PDB entry 8HSL | electron microscopy, 5.80 A resolution (low resolution: residue-level contacts below are approximate; hydrogen-bond / salt-bridge calls are withheld) | chains A and F of the 11 polymer chains in the assembly

[Chain A (and F)]
Molecule: Transcription termination factor Rho
From: Thermus thermophilus HB8
Notes: chain F of this document is another copy of the same molecule, construct and numbering; everything in this record applies to it too
UniProtKB: Q5SJE9 (Q5SJE9_THET8); residue numbers follow UniProt; this construct covers 1-426
Amino-acid sequence (428 residues; row label = number of the first residue in the row; numbers below 1 keep their minus sign (Gly-1 is residue -1)):
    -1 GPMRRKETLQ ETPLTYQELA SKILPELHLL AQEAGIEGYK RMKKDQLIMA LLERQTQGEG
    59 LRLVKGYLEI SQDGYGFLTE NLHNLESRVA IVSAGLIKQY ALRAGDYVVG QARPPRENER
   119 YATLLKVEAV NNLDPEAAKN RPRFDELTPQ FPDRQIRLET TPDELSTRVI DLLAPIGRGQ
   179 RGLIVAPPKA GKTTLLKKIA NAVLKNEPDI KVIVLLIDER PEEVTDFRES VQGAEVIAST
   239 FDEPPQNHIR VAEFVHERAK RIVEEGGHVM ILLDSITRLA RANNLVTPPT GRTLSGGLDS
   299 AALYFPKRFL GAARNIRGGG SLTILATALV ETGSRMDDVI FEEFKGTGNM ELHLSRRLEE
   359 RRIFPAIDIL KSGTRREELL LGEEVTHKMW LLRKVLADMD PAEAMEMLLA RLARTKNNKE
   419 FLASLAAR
Unresolved in the structure: -1 to 59, 421-426
Differences from the reference sequence: expression tag (-1 to 0)
Metal / ion sites: Mg2+: Thr191 (together with ADP)
Residues lining bound ligands: ADP / beryllium trifluoride: Asp161, Pro185, Pro186, Lys187, Ala188, Gly189, Lys190, Thr191, Thr192, Lys196, Glu217, Arg218, Glu221, Asp272, Leu327, Glu357, Phe362

[Chain A / chain F interface]
Contacting residue pairs (27; chain A residue first):
  Pro147(A) with Thr223(F)
  Gln148(A) with Thr223(F)
  Phe149(A) with Glu220(F)
  Arg179(A) with Glu220(F)
  Arg290(A) with Asn282(F); Pro287(F); Gly289(F); Arg290(F); Thr291(F); Gly295(F); Leu296(F); Asp297(F)
  Leu292(A) with Met334(F)
  Ser298(A) with Leu283(F)
  Tyr302(A) with Phe239(F); Asp240(F)
  Glu341(A) with Arg276(F)
  Gly344(A) with Arg218(F)
  Asn347(A) with Glu220(F)
  Glu349(A) with Lys187(F)
  Thr372(A) with Lys187(F)
  Arg373(A) with Lys187(F); Arg218(F); Glu221(F)
  Trp388(A) with Arg359(F); Arg360(F)
  Arg391(A) with Arg360(F)
Other interface residues (no listed pair), chain A (23 interface residues in all): Ser293, Lys305, Arg306, Glu340, Lys343, Thr345, Glu375
Other interface residues (no listed pair), chain F (25 interface residues in all): Glu227, Glu241, Thr330, Arg333, Arg354

[Overview]
23 residues of chain A and 25 residues of chain F are in contact. Bound to chain A: ADP / beryllium
trifluoride.
Chain A and chain F are both Transcription termination factor Rho (Thermus thermophilus HB8); the structure,
Thermus thermophilus RNA polymerase bound with an inverted Rho hexamer, was determined by electron microscopy,
deposited together with 8HSG, 8HSH, 8HSJ and 8HSR.
